Entry 8JA0 (electron microscopy, 3.52 A resolution); this record covers chains A and D of the 3 polymer chains in the assembly.

# Chain A
Protein: CRISPR-associated endonuclease Cas9
From: Neisseria meningitidis
Notes: EC 3.1.-.-
UniProt: C9X1G5 (CAS9_NEIM8); residues 1-1082 here = UniProt positions 1-1082
Chain sequence (1082 residues; row label = number of the first residue in the row):
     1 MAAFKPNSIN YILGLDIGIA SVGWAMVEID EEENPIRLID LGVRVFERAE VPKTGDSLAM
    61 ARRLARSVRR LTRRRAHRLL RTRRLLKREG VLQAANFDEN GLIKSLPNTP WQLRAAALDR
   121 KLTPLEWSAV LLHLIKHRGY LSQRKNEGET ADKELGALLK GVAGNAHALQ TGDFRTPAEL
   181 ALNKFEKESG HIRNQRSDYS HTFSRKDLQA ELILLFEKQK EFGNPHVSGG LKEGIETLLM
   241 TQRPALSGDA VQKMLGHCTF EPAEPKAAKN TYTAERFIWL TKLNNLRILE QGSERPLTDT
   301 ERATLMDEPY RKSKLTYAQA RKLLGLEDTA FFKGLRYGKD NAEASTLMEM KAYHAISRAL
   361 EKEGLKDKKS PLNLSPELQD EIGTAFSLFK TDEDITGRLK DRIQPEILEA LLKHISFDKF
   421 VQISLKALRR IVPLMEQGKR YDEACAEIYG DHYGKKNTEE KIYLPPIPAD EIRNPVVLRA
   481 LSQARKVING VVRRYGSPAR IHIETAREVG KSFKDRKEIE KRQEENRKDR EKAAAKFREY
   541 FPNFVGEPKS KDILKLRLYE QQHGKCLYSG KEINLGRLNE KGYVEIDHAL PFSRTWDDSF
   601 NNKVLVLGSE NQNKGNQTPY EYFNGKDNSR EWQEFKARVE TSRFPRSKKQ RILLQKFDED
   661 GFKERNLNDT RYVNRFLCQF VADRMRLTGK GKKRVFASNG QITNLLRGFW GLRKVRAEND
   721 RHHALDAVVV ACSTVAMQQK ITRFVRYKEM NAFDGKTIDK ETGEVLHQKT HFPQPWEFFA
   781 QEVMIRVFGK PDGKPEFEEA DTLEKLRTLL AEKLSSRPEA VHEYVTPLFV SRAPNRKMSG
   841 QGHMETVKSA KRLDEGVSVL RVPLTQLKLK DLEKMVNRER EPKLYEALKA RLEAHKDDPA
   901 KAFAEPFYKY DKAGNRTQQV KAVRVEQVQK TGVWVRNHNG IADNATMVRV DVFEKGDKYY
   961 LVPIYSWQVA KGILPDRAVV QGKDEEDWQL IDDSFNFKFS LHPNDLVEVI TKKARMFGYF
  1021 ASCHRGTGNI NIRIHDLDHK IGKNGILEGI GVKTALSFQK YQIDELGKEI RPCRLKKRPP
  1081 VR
Disordered / not traced: 1-7, 142-154, 334-340, 450-457, 714-718, 755-769

# Chain D
Protein: Uncharacterized protein
From: Haemophilus parainfluenzae
UniProt: A0A377JKY9 (A0A377JKY9_HAEPA); residues 1-88 here = UniProt positions 1-88
Chain sequence (88 residues; numbered 1 to 88; the number before each row is that of its first residue):
     1 MKITSSNFAT IATSENFAKL SVLPKNHREP IKGLFKSAVE QFSSARDFFK NENYSKELAE
    61 KFNKEAVNEA VEKLQKAIDL AEKQGIQF
Disordered / not traced: 88
Differences from the reference sequence: conflict S6 (Ala in A0A377JKY9), E29 (Asn in A0A377JKY9), K64 (Gln in A0A377JKY9)

# How chain A and chain D interact
Contacting residue pairs (38):
  Q209(A) - L58(D)
  E236(A) - L58(D)
  T237(A) - K61(D)
  T237(A) - F62(D)
  M240(A) - F62(D)
  Q242(A) - Y54(D)
  P244(A) - S44(D)
  L246(A) - E40(D)
  A250(A) - K36(D)
  V251(A) - F17(D)  hydrophobic
  K253(A) - E40(D)
  K253(A) - S43(D)
  M254(A) - A12(D)
  M254(A) - S14(D)
  M254(A) - F17(D)  hydrophobic
  M254(A) - V39(D)  hydrophobic
  L255(A) - A9(D)
  L255(A) - T13(D)
  L255(A) - S14(D)
  G256(A) - S14(D)
  K362(A) - E52(D)  salt bridge
  L388(A) - A9(D)
  L388(A) - F42(D)
  F389(A) - S6(D)
  K390(A) - F42(D)
  K390(A) - S43(D)
  K390(A) - R46(D)  hydrogen bond (backbone-side chain)
  K390(A) - N63(D)  hydrogen bond (backbone-side chain)
  T391(A) - S5(D)
  T391(A) - V67(D)
  D392(A) - R46(D)  salt bridge
  D394(A) - S6(D)
  I395(A) - R46(D)
  K413(A) - F49(D)
  I415(A) - R46(D)  hydrogen bond (backbone-side chain)
  S416(A) - R46(D)  hydrogen bond (side chain-backbone)
  S416(A) - K50(D)  hydrogen bond
  D418(A) - S43(D)
Other interface residues (no listed pair), chain A (34 interface residues in all): R81, L141, E233, R243, A245, F386, L412, H414, F417
Other interface residues (no listed pair), chain D (30 interface residues in all): F35, D47, F48, N53, E60, E69, K73

# Summary
34 residues of chain A face 30 of chain D across their interface, with 5 hydrogen bonds and 2 salt bridges.
Among the polar pairs are K362(A)-E52(D), D392(A)-R46(D) and K390(A)-R46(D).
Here chain A is CRISPR-associated endonuclease Cas9 (Neisseria meningitidis) and chain D is Uncharacterized
protein (Haemophilus parainfluenzae). Entry 8JA0 (Cryo-EM structure of the NmeCas9-sgRNA-AcrIIC4 ternary
complex) was determined by electron microscopy (same publication as 7XVQ).
